Entry 1RPE (X-ray diffraction, 2.50 A resolution); this record covers chains L and R of the 4 polymer chains in the assembly.

Chain L (and R):
Protein: Protein (434 repressor)
Organism: Phage 434
Notes: chain R of this document is another copy of the same molecule, construct and numbering; everything in this record applies to it too
UniProt: P16117 (RPC1_BP434); numbering as in UniProt (aligned over 1-69)
Amino-acid sequence (69 residues; row label = number of the first residue in the row):
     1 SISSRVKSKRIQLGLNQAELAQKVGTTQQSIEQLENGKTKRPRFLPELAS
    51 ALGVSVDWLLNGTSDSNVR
Not modelled in the structure: 64-69

Interface between chain L and chain R:
Pairs across the interface (6):
  Arg-41(L) with Arg-43(R); Pro-46(R); Glu-47(R), salt bridge
  Arg-43(L) with Arg-41(R)
  Glu-47(L) with Arg-41(R), salt bridge
  Leu-60(L) with Pro-46(R), hydrophobic
Interface residues without a listed pair, chain L (5 interface residues in all): Pro-46
Interface residues without a listed pair, chain R (5 interface residues in all): Leu-60

In short:
The chain L/chain R interface involves 5 residues from each chain, with 2 salt bridges. The salt-bridged pair
is Arg-41(L)/Glu-47(R).
Both chains are Protein (434 repressor) (Phage 434). Entry 1RPE (The phage 434 OR2/R1-69 complex at 2.5
angstroms resolution) was determined by X-ray diffraction.
